Entry 9RUP (electron microscopy, 4.11 A resolution (low resolution: residue-level contacts below are approximate; hydrogen-bond / salt-bridge calls are withheld)); this record covers chains A and B of the 10 polymer chains in the assembly.

# Chain A
Molecule: T cell receptor, alpha chain
Source organism: Homo sapiens
Sequence (209 residues; numbered 1 to 209; the number before each row is that of its first residue):
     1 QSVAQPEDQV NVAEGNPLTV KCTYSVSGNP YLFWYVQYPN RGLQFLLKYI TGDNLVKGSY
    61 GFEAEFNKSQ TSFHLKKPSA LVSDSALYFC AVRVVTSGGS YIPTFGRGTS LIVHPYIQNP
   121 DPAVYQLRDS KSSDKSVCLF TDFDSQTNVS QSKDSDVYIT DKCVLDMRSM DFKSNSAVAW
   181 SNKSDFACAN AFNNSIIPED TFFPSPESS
Not modelled in the structure: 1-2, 138-141, 186-190
Disulfide bonds: Cys-22/Cys-90

# Chain B
Molecule: T cell receptor, beta chain
Source organism: Homo sapiens
Sequence (242 residues; each row starts with the number of its first residue):
     1 GVTQTPRYLI KTRGQQVTLS CSPISGHRSV SWYQQTPGQG LQFLFEYFSE TQRNKGNFPG
    61 RFSGRQFSNS RSEMNVSTLE LGDSALYLCA SSLAGDLGTE AFFGQGTRLT VVEDLKNVFP
   121 PEVAVFEPSE AEISHTQKAT LVCLATGFYP DHVELSWWVN GKEVHSGVCT DPQPLKEQPA
   181 LNDSRYALSS RLRVSATFWQ NPRNHFRCQV QFYGLSENDE WTQDRAKPVT QIVSAEAWGR
   241 AD
Disulfide bonds: Cys-21/Cys-89, Cys-143/Cys-208

# Interface between chain A and chain B
Pairs across the interface - 79 pairs, chain A then chain B:
  Phe-33(A) with Leu-97(B); Thr-99(B)
  Tyr-35(A) with Glu-100(B); Ala-101(B)
  Gln-37(A) with Gln-35(B)
  Asn-40(A) with Tyr-8(B); Glu-154(B)
  Gly-42(A) with Gly-104(B)
  Leu-43(A) with Leu-88(B); Phe-103(B)
  Phe-45(A) with Phe-102(B)
  Lys-48(A) with Glu-100(B)
  Ile-50(A) with Gly-98(B)
  Val-95(A) with Leu-97(B)
  Thr-96(A) with Asn-54(B)
  Ser-97(A) with Arg-53(B)
  Gly-98(A) with Arg-53(B); Gly-95(B)
  Gly-99(A) with Arg-53(B); Asn-54(B)
  Ser-100(A) with Glu-46(B)
  Tyr-101(A) with Glu-46(B); Arg-53(B); Gly-95(B); Asp-96(B)
  Ile-102(A) with Tyr-33(B); Phe-43(B)
  Pro-103(A) with Tyr-33(B); Leu-41(B); Phe-103(B)
  Phe-105(A) with Gln-35(B); Leu-41(B)
  Arg-107(A) with Pro-37(B)
  Tyr-125(A) with Ala-131(B); Glu-132(B); His-135(B)
  Gln-126(A) with Ser-129(B)
  Leu-127(A) with Phe-126(B); Glu-127(B); Pro-128(B); Ser-129(B); Thr-140(B)
  Arg-128(A) with Phe-126(B); Glu-127(B)
  Asp-129(A) with Ala-124(B); Val-125(B); Phe-126(B)
  Ser-130(A) with Val-125(B); Glu-236(B)
  Lys-135(A) with Ala-124(B); Phe-126(B)
  Ser-136(A) with Phe-126(B)
  Val-137(A) with Phe-126(B)
  Asp-142(A) with Lys-138(B)
  Ser-155(A) with Gln-178(B)
  Tyr-158(A) with Leu-175(B); Glu-177(B)
  Thr-160(A) with Ser-189(B); Arg-191(B)
  Asp-161(A) with Asp-171(B)
  Cys-163(A) with Arg-191(B)
  Val-164(A) with Cys-169(B)
  Leu-165(A) with Cys-169(B); Arg-193(B)
  Asp-166(A) with Gly-167(B)
  Arg-168(A) with Ser-166(B)
  Phe-172(A) with Lys-138(B)
  Lys-173(A) with Lys-138(B)
  Ser-174(A) with Lys-138(B); Arg-193(B)
  Ser-176(A) with Arg-191(B); Arg-193(B)
  Ala-177(A) with Arg-191(B)
  Val-178(A) with Arg-191(B)
  Trp-180(A) with Leu-144(B); Leu-175(B); Ala-187(B); Ser-189(B)
  Phe-202(A) with His-135(B)
Other interface residues (no listed pair), chain A (51 interface residues in all): Tyr-31, Phe-89, Lys-162, Met-167
Other interface residues (no listed pair), chain B (55 interface residues in all): Ser-29, Ala-94, Gln-105, Arg-108, Thr-136, Val-142, His-165, Gln-173, Lys-176, Pro-179

# Overview
The interface between chain A and chain B involves 51 residues on one side and 55 on the other.
Here chain A is T cell receptor, alpha chain and chain B is T cell receptor, beta chain, both from Homo
sapiens. Entry 9RUP (Cryo-EM structure of TCRpub/pMHC dimer) was determined by electron microscopy.
